7WTQ - chains C2 and SI of the 18 polymer chains in the assembly; structure by electron microscopy, 3.70 A resolution.

Chain C2:
Molecule: 18S rRNA
Source organism: Saccharomyces cerevisiae
Sequence (1800 nucleotides; each row starts with the number of its first residue):
     1 UAUCUGGUUGAUCCUGCCAGUAGUCAUAUGCUUGUCUCAAAGAUUAAGCC
    51 AUGCAUGUCUAAGUAUAAGCAAUUUAUACAGUGAAACUGCGAAUGGCUCA
   101 UUAAAUCAGUUAUCGUUUAUUUGAUAGUUCCUUUACUACAUGGUAUAACU
   151 GUGGUAAUUCUAGAGCUAAUACAUGCUUAAAAUCUCGACCCUUUGGAAGA
   201 GAUGUAUUUAUUAGAUAAAAAAUCAAUGUCUUCGGACUCUUUGAUGAUUC
   251 AUAAUAACUUUUCGAAUCGCAUGGCCUUGUGCUGGCGAUGGUUCAUUCAA
   301 AUUUCUGCCCUAUCAACUUUCGAUGGUAGGAUAGUGGCCUACCAUGGUUU
   351 CAACGGGUAACGGGGAAUAAGGGUUCGAUUCCGGAGAGGGAGCCUGAGAA
   401 ACGGCUACCACAUCCAAGGAAGGCAGCAGGCGCGCAAAUUACCCAAUCCU
   451 AAUUCAGGGAGGUAGUGACAAUAAAUAACGAUACAGGGCCCAUUCGGGUC
   501 UUGUAAUUGGAAUGAGUACAAUGUAAAUACCUUAACGAGGAACAAUUGGA
   551 GGGCAAGUCUGGUGCCAGCAGCCGCGGUAAUUCCAGCUCCAAUAGCGUAU
   601 AUUAAAGUUGUUGCAGUUAAAAAGCUCGUAGUUGAACUUUGGGCCCGGUU
   651 GGCCGGUCCGAUUUUUUCGUGUACUGGAUUUCCAACGGGGCCUUUCCUUC
   701 UGGCUAACCUUGAGUCCUUGUGGCUCUUGGCGAACCAGGACUUUUACUUU
   751 GAAAAAAUUAGAGUGUUCAAAGCAGGCGUAUUGCUCGAAUAUAUUAGCAU
   801 GGAAUAAUAGAAUAGGACGUUUGGUUCUAUUUUGUUGGUUUCUAGGACCA
   851 UCGUAAUGAUUAAUAGGGACGGUCGGGGGCAUCAGUAUUCAAUUGUCAGA
   901 GGUGAAAUUCUUGGAUUUAUUGAAGACUAACUACUGCGAAAGCAUUUGCC
   951 AAGGACGUUUUCAUUAAUCAAGAACGAAAGUUAGGGGAUCGAAGAUGAUC
  1001 AGAUACCGUCGUAGUCUUAACCAUAAACUAUGCCGACUAGGGAUCGGGUG
  1051 GUGUUUUUUUAAUGACCCACUCGGCACCUUACGAGAAAUCAAAGUCUUUG
  1101 GGUUCUGGGGGGAGUAUGGUCGCAAGGCUGAAACUUAAAGGAAUUGACGG
  1151 AAGGGCACCACCAGGAGUGGAGCCUGCGGCUUAAUUUGACUCAACACGGG
  1201 GAAACUCACCAGGUCCAGACACAAUAAGGAUUGACAGAUUGAGAGCUCUU
  1251 UCUUGAUUUUGUGGGUGGUGGUGCAUGGCCGUUCUUAGUUGGUGGAGUGA
  1301 UUUGUCUGCUUAAUUGCGAUAACGAACGAGACCUUAACCUACUAAAUAGU
  1351 GGUGCUAGCAUUUGCUGGUUAUCCACUUCUUAGAGGGACUAUCGGUUUCA
  1401 AGCCGAUGGAAGUUUGAGGCAAUAACAGGUCUGUGAUGCCCUUAGACGUU
  1451 CUGGGCCGCACGCGCGCUACACUGACGGAGCCAGCGAGUCUAACCUUGGC
  1501 CGAGAGGUCUUGGUAAUCUUGUGAAACUCCGUCGUGCUGGGGAUAGAGCA
  1551 UUGUAAUUAUUGCUCUUCAACGAGGAAUUCCUAGUAAGCGCAAGUCAUCA
  1601 GCUUGCGUUGAUUACGUCCCUGCCCUUUGUACACACCGCCCGUCGCUAGU
  1651 ACCGAUUGAAUGGCUUAGUGAGGCCUCAGGAUCUGCUUAGAGAAGGGGGC
  1701 AACUCCAUCUCAGAGCGGAGAAUUUGGACAAACUUGGUCAUUUAGAGGAA
  1751 CUAAAAGUCGUAACAAGGUUUCCGUAGGUGAACCUGCGGAAGGAUCAUUA
Unresolved in the structure: 73-75, 133-135, 489-498, 651-683, 707-732, 1140, 1157-1621, 1631-1634

Chain SI:
Name: 40S ribosomal protein S8-A
Source organism: Saccharomyces cerevisiae
UniProt: P0CX39 (RS8A_YEAST); numbering as in UniProt (aligned over 1-200)
Sequence (200 residues; row label = number of the first residue in the row):
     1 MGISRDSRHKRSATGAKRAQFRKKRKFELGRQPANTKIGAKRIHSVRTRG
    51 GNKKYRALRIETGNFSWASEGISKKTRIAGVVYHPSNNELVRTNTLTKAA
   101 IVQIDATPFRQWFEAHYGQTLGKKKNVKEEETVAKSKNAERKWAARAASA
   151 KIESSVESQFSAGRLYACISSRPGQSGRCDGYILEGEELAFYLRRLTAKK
Unresolved in the structure: 1, 124-134
UniProt features mapped onto this chain:
  - modified residue: Thr62 (Phosphothreonine), Ser66 (Phosphoserine), Ser69 (Phosphoserine), Ser73 (Phosphoserine), Ser86 (Phosphoserine), Thr107 (Phosphothreonine), Ser154 (Phosphoserine), Ser155 (Phosphoserine), Ser158 (Phosphoserine), Ser161 (Phosphoserine)

Chain C2 / chain SI interface:
Residue-residue contacts - 146 pairs, chain C2 then chain SI:
  A105(C2) with Arg8(SI), hydrogen bond to the sugar; Ser12(SI), phosphate contact; Arg18(SI), salt bridge to the phosphate; Phe21(SI), sugar contact
  U106(C2) with Phe21(SI), sugar contact
  U117(C2) with Arg49(SI), sugar contact; Gly50(SI), sugar contact; Asn52(SI), phosphate contact
  U118(C2) with Gly50(SI), phosphate contact; Asn52(SI), phosphate contact
  C186(C2) with Lys142(SI), salt bridge to the phosphate; Arg146(SI), salt bridge to the phosphate
  G187(C2) with Asn138(SI), sugar contact; Lys142(SI), salt bridge to the phosphate
  A188(C2) with Asn138(SI), hydrogen bond to the phosphate
  C189(C2) with Asn138(SI), base contact; Arg141(SI), base contact
  C190(C2) with Lys137(SI), base contact; Arg141(SI), base contact
  C191(C2) with Lys137(SI), base contact
  G195(C2) with Arg141(SI), hydrogen bond to the base
  G196(C2) with Arg141(SI), hydrogen bond to the base
  A197(C2) with Asn138(SI), base contact
  U207(C2) with Ser176(SI), hydrogen bond to the sugar; Arg178(SI), hydrogen bond to the base
  U208(C2) with Ser171(SI), sugar contact; Ser176(SI), sugar contact; Asp180(SI), hydrogen bond to the sugar
  U209(C2) with Ser170(SI), hydrogen bond to the phosphate; Ser171(SI), sugar contact; Asp180(SI), sugar contact; Gly181(SI), sugar contact
  A210(C2) with Ser66(SI), sugar contact; Ala68(SI), sugar contact; Ser170(SI), phosphate contact
  A256(C2) with Gly71(SI), sugar contact; Ile72(SI), sugar contact; Ser73(SI), hydrogen bond to the sugar
  A257(C2) with Asn64(SI), hydrogen bond to the sugar; Ser73(SI), hydrogen bond to the sugar; Lys74(SI), sugar contact
  C258(C2) with Asn64(SI), sugar contact; Lys75(SI), phosphate contact; Arg178(SI), hydrogen bond to the base
  U259(C2) with Lys75(SI), salt bridge to the phosphate; Arg178(SI), hydrogen bond to the base
  U260(C2) with Lys41(SI), salt bridge to the phosphate; Arg42(SI), base contact; Ile43(SI), hydrogen bond to the base
  A300(C2) with Arg49(SI), sugar contact
  A301(C2) with Phe27(SI), phosphate contact
  U302(C2) with Arg22(SI), salt bridge to the phosphate
  U318(C2) with Arg11(SI), phosphate contact; Gly15(SI), sugar contact
  G322(C2) with Lys10(SI), hydrogen bond to the phosphate
  A323(C2) with Lys10(SI), salt bridge to the phosphate; Arg11(SI), hydrogen bond to the phosphate
  U324(C2) with Ser12(SI), phosphate contact
  A328(C2) with Pro85(SI), sugar contact; Ser86(SI), base contact
  G329(C2) with Ser86(SI), sugar contact; Thr97(SI), phosphate contact; Lys98(SI), salt bridge to the phosphate; Ala99(SI), phosphate contact
  G330(C2) with Pro33(SI), sugar contact; Lys98(SI), hydrogen bond to the phosphate; Arg172(SI), salt bridge to the phosphate
  A331(C2) with Gly30(SI), sugar contact; Arg31(SI), hydrogen bond to the sugar; Gln32(SI), sugar contact; Arg56(SI), salt bridge to the phosphate; Arg172(SI), salt bridge to the phosphate; Gly174(SI), phosphate contact; Gln175(SI), hydrogen bond to the phosphate
  U332(C2) with Arg5(SI), hydrogen bond to the sugar; Leu29(SI), sugar contact; Arg31(SI), salt bridge to the phosphate; Lys54(SI), salt bridge to the phosphate; Arg56(SI), salt bridge to the phosphate; Arg172(SI), base contact; Gln175(SI), hydrogen bond to the phosphate
  A333(C2) with Arg5(SI), base contact; Phe27(SI), hydrogen bond to the base; Arg31(SI), salt bridge to the phosphate; Thr48(SI), phosphate contact; Arg49(SI), hydrogen bond to the phosphate; Lys54(SI), salt bridge to the phosphate
  G334(C2) with Arg5(SI), hydrogen bond to the base; Phe27(SI), base contact; Lys54(SI), salt bridge to the phosphate
  U335(C2) with Arg5(SI), base contact
  G336(C2) with Arg5(SI), hydrogen bond to the base
  G337(C2) with Lys10(SI), sugar contact
  C338(C2) with Ser4(SI), hydrogen bond to the sugar; Arg5(SI), sugar contact; Asp6(SI), sugar contact; His9(SI), phosphate contact; Lys10(SI), phosphate contact
  C339(C2) with His9(SI), salt bridge to the phosphate; Lys10(SI), salt bridge to the phosphate
  A341(C2) with Ser86(SI), base contact; Asn87(SI), hydrogen bond to the sugar
  G347(C2) with Ala13(SI), hydrogen bond to the sugar; Thr14(SI), base contact
  U348(C2) with Thr14(SI), sugar contact
  C354(C2) with Thr14(SI), hydrogen bond to the phosphate; Ala16(SI), phosphate contact
  G355(C2) with Lys17(SI), phosphate contact
  G384(C2) with Phe21(SI), sugar contact
  A385(C2) with Phe21(SI), sugar contact; Arg22(SI), salt bridge to the phosphate; Arg25(SI), salt bridge to the phosphate
  G386(C2) with Arg22(SI), phosphate contact; Lys23(SI), hydrogen bond to the phosphate; Arg25(SI), salt bridge to the phosphate
  A387(C2) with Lys23(SI), phosphate contact
  G390(C2) with Lys23(SI), salt bridge to the phosphate
  A391(C2) with Lys23(SI), salt bridge to the phosphate
  G392(C2) with Gly2(SI), phosphate contact; Lys24(SI), salt bridge to the phosphate
  C393(C2) with Gly2(SI), hydrogen bond to the phosphate
  G396(C2) with Lys26(SI), base contact
  A397(C2) with Arg47(SI), salt bridge to the phosphate; Gly50(SI), phosphate contact; Gly51(SI), phosphate contact
  G398(C2) with Arg47(SI), salt bridge to the phosphate; Arg49(SI), sugar contact; Gly50(SI), hydrogen bond to the phosphate
  A399(C2) with Lys26(SI), phosphate contact
  A400(C2) with Gly2(SI), base contact; Lys24(SI), base contact; Arg25(SI), salt bridge to the phosphate; Lys26(SI), hydrogen bond to the base
  U1676(C2) with His44(SI), salt bridge to the phosphate; Leu58(SI), phosphate contact
  C1677(C2) with Arg42(SI), salt bridge to the phosphate; His44(SI), phosphate contact; Leu58(SI), phosphate contact
  A1678(C2) with Arg42(SI), salt bridge to the phosphate; Arg59(SI), salt bridge to the phosphate
  G1727(C2) with Gln32(SI), base contact
  A1728(C2) with Ile3(SI), sugar contact; Gln32(SI), hydrogen bond to the base
  C1729(C2) with Gly2(SI), sugar contact; Lys24(SI), hydrogen bond to the phosphate
  A1730(C2) with Lys24(SI), salt bridge to the phosphate
Other interface residues (no listed pair), chain C2 (76 interface residues in all): U101, U102, A103, U185, C317, U319, U340, A353, A401, C1675
Other interface residues (no listed pair), chain SI (76 interface residues in all): Ser7, Ala19, Ala34, His84, Pro173, Tyr182

Summary:
Chain C2 and chain SI each contribute 76 residues to their interface; the contacts include 35 hydrogen bonds
and 34 salt bridges. Polar contacts include G195(C2)-Arg141(SI), G196(C2)-Arg141(SI) and U207(C2)-Arg178(SI).
Here chain C2 is 18S rRNA and chain SI is 40S ribosomal protein S8-A, both from Saccharomyces cerevisiae.
Entry 7WTQ (Cryo-EM structure of a yeast pre-40S ribosomal subunit - State Tsr1-2 (without Rps2)) was
determined by electron microscopy (same publication as 7WTN, 7WTO, 7WTP and 7WTR).
